Entry 6VO5 (X-ray diffraction, 1.60 A resolution); this record covers chains A and C.

== Chain A ==
Name: Histone acetyltransferase type B catalytic subunit
Source organism: Homo sapiens
Notes: EC 2.3.1.48
UniProt: O14929 (HAT1_HUMAN); residue numbers follow UniProt; this construct covers 20-341
Amino-acid sequence (324 residues; numbered 18 to 341; the number before each row is that of its first residue):
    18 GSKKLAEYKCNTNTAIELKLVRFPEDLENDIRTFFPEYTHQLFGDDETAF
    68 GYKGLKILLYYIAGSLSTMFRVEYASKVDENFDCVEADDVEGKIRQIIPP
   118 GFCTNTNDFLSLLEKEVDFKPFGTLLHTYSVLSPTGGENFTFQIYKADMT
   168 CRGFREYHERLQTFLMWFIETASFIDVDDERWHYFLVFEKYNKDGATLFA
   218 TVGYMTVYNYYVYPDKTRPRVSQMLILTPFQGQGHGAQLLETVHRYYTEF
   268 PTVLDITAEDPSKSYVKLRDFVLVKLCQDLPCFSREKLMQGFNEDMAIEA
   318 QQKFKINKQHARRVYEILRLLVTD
Not modelled in the structure: 18-19
Construct notes: expression tag (18-19)
Modified residues: Cys-27 (S-(2-amino-2-oxoethyl)-L-cysteine; YCM); Cys-101 (S-(2-amino-2-oxoethyl)-L-cysteine; YCM); Cys-168 (S-(2-amino-2-oxoethyl)-L-cysteine; YCM)
UniProt features mapped onto this chain:
  - region (Interaction with histone H4 N-terminus): Asp-62 to Glu-64, Tyr-225 to Tyr-227
  - active site: Glu-276 (Proton donor/acceptor)
  - binding site (acetyl-CoA): Met-241 to Ile-243, Gln-248 to Ala-254
  - site: Trp-199 (Interaction with histone H4 N-terminus)
  - modified residue: Ser-190 (Phosphoserine)
  - natural variant: Ala-317 (A317P: In a colorectal cancer sample)
  - mutagenesis: Asp-62 (D62A: Strongly reduces HAT activity), Glu-64 (E64A: Strongly reduces HAT activity), Glu-187 (E187Q: Strongly reduces HAT activity), Ser-190 (S190A: Complete loss of activity after pulsatile shear stress; S190D: No loss of activity after pulsatile shear stress), Trp-199 (W199A: Strongly reduces HAT activity), Glu-276 (E276Q: Strongly reduces HAT activity), Asp-277 (D277N: Strongly reduces HAT activity)
Residues lining bound ligands: isobutyryl-coenzyme A (CO6): Phe-185, Ile-186, Val-238, Ser-239, Gln-240, Met-241, Leu-242, Ile-243, Gln-248, Gly-249, Gln-250, Gly-251, His-252, Gly-253, Ala-254, Ala-275, Glu-276, Asp-277, Pro-278, Ser-279, Ser-281, Tyr-282, Lys-284, Leu-285, Phe-288

== Chain C ==
Name: Histone H4
UniProt: P62805 (H4_HUMAN); residues 1-20 here correspond to UniProt positions 2-21 (UniProt number = residue number + 1)
Amino-acid sequence (20 residues; row label = number of the first residue in the row):
     1 SGRGKGGKGLGAGGAKRHRK
Not modelled in the structure: 1-4, 20
Construct notes: engineered mutation Ala-12 (Lys13 in P62805)
UniProt features mapped onto this chain:
  - DNA-binding region: Lys-16 to Lys-20
  - modified residue: Ser-1 (N-acetylserine), Arg-3 (Asymmetric dimethylarginine), Lys-5 (N6-(2-hydroxyisobutyryl)lysine), Lys-8 (N6-(2-hydroxyisobutyryl)lysine), Lys-16 (N6-(2-hydroxyisobutyryl)lysine), Lys-20 (N6,N6,N6-trimethyllysine)
  - cross-link: Lys-20 (Glycyl lysine isopeptide (Lys-Gly) (interchain with G-Cter in SUMO2))

== How chain A and chain C interact ==
Contacting residue pairs (40):
  Glu-54(A) with Arg-17(C), hydrogen bond (backbone-side chain)
  Tyr-55(A) with Arg-17(C)
  His-57(A) with Ala-15(C), hydrogen bond (side chain-backbone); Lys-16(C); Arg-17(C)
  Gln-58(A) with Gly-14(C); Ala-15(C), hydrogen bond (side chain-backbone)
  Asp-62(A) with Arg-17(C); His-18(C), hydrogen bond (side chain-backbone)
  Glu-64(A) with Arg-17(C), salt bridge; Arg-19(C), salt bridge
  Glu-187(A) with Ala-15(C); Lys-16(C); Arg-17(C), hydrogen bond (side chain-backbone)
  Thr-188(A) with Ala-12(C); Gly-13(C), hydrogen bond (backbone-backbone); Gly-14(C), hydrogen bond (backbone-backbone); Ala-15(C); Lys-16(C)
  Ala-189(A) with Gly-11(C); Gly-14(C)
  Ser-190(A) with Gly-6(C); Gly-11(C), hydrogen bond (backbone-backbone); Ala-12(C), hydrogen bond (side chain-backbone); Gly-13(C), hydrogen bond (side chain-backbone); Gly-14(C)
  Ile-192(A) with Leu-10(C); Gly-11(C)
  Asp-196(A) with Lys-8(C)
  Trp-199(A) with Gly-9(C); Leu-10(C)
  Tyr-225(A) with Lys-8(C); Gly-9(C)
  Arg-237(A) with Gly-9(C), hydrogen bond (side chain-backbone); Leu-10(C)
  Ser-239(A) with Gly-11(C), hydrogen bond (side chain-backbone)
  Gln-240(A) with Gly-11(C), hydrogen bond (side chain-backbone)
  Glu-276(A) with Leu-10(C); Gly-11(C), hydrogen bond (side chain-backbone); Ala-12(C), hydrogen bond (side chain-backbone)
Other interface residues (no listed pair), chain A (19 interface residues in all): Asn-30
Other interface residues (no listed pair), chain C (14 interface residues in all): Lys-5

== In short ==
The interface between chain A and chain C involves 19 residues on one side and 14 on the other; the contacts
include 15 hydrogen bonds and 2 salt bridges. Polar pairs include Glu-64(A)/Arg-17(C), Glu-64(A)/Arg-19(C) and
Glu-54(A)/Arg-17(C). Bound to chain A: isobutyryl-coenzyme A.
Here chain A is Histone acetyltransferase type B catalytic subunit (Homo sapiens) and chain C is Histone H4.
Entry 6VO5 (Crystal structure of Human histone acetytransferas 1 (HAT1) in complex with isobutryl-COA and K12A
mutant variant ...) was determined by X-ray diffraction.
